3B7R - chain L; structure by X-ray diffraction, 1.81 A resolution.

# Chain L
Protein: Leukotriene A-4 hydrolase
Organism: Homo sapiens
Notes: EC 3.3.2.6
UniProt: P09960 (LKHA4_HUMAN); residues 1-610 here correspond to UniProt positions 2-611 (UniProt number = residue number + 1)
Amino-acid sequence (616 residues; numbered -5 to 610; the number before each row is that of its first residue; numbers below 1 keep their minus sign (His-5 is residue -5)):
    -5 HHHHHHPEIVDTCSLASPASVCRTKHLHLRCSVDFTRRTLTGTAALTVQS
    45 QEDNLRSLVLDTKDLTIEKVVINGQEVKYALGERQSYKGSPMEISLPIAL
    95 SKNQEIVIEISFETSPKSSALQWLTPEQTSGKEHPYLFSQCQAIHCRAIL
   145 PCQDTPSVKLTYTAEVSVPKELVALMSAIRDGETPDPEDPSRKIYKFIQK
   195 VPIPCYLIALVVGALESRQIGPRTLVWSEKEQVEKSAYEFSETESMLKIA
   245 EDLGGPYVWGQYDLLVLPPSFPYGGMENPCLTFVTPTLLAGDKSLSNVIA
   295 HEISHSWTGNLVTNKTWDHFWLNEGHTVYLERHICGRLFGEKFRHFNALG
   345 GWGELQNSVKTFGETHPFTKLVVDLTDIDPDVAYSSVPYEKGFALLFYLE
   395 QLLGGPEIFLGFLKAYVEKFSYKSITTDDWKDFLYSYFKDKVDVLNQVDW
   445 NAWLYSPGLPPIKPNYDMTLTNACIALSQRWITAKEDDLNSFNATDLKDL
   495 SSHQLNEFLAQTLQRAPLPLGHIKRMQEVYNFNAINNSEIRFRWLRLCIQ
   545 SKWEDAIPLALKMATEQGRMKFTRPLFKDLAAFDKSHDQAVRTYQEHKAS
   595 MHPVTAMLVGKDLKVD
Unresolved in the structure: -5 to 0
Differences from the reference sequence: expression tag (-5 to 0)
Ion coordination: ytterbium (III) ion: Asp47, Asp481; Zn2+: His295, His299, Glu318 (together with BIR)
Small-molecule neighbours: BIR (N-[3-[(1-aminoethyl)(hydroxy)phosphoryl]-2-(1,1'-biphenyl-4-ylmethyl)propanoyl]alanine): Gln136, Tyr267, Gly268, Gly269, Met270, Glu271, Asn291, Val292, His295, Glu296, His299, Phe314, Glu318, Glu325, Tyr378, Tyr383, Glu533, Arg563, Lys565
UniProt features mapped onto this chain:
  - active site: Glu296 (Proton acceptor), Tyr383 (Proton donor)
  - binding site (a peptide): Gln134 to Gln136, Pro266 to Glu271, Arg563 to Lys565
  - binding site (Zn(2+)): His295, His299, Glu318
  - site: Glu271 (Pro-Gly-Pro binding), Asp375 (Essential for epoxide hydrolase activity, but not for aminopeptidase activity), Tyr378 (Covalently modified during suicide inhibition by leukotrienes), Gly562 (Pro-Gly-Pro binding)
  - modified residue: Lys72 (N6-acetyllysine), Lys336 (N6-acetyllysine), Lys413 (N6-acetyllysine), Ser415 (Phosphoserine), Lys572 (N6-acetyllysine)
Reported in the primary citation:
  - binding site for BIR: Gln136, Gly268, Glu271, Glu296, Glu318, Tyr378, Tyr383, Arg563
  - catalytic residues: Glu296 (proposed by the authors, not directly observed)
  - catalytic residues: Tyr383
  - mutagenesis - D375A: unchanged catalytic activity on Ala-p-NA
  - mutagenesis - D375A: abolished catalytic activity on Arg-p-NA
  - mutagenesis - E296Q (1500-fold): decreased catalytic activity on Argp-NA
  - mutagenesis - E296Q (1500-fold): decreased catalytic activity on Ala-p-NA

# Summary
Ligands of chain L: compound BIR. Asp47 and Asp481 coordinate a ytterbium (III) ion ion. His295, His299 and
Glu318 form the Zn2+ site. UniProt lists active-site residues Glu296 and Tyr383, 12 peptide-binding residues
and 3 Zn2+-binding residues. From the paper: catalytic residues Glu296 and Tyr383; D375A abolishes catalytic
activity on Arg-p-NA.
Chain L is Leukotriene A-4 hydrolase (Homo sapiens); the structure, Leukotriene A4 Hydrolase Complexed with
Inhibitor RB3040, was determined by X-ray diffraction (same publication as 3B7S, 3B7T, 3B7U and 2R59).
